PDB entry 4LUT | X-ray diffraction, 2.26 A resolution | chains A and B

== Chain A ==
Molecule: Alanine racemase
From: Clostridium difficile
Notes: EC 5.1.1.1
UniProtKB: Q180W0 (Q180W0_CLOD6); numbering as in UniProt (aligned over 1-385)
Chain sequence (385 residues; numbered 1 to 385; the number before each row is that of its first residue):
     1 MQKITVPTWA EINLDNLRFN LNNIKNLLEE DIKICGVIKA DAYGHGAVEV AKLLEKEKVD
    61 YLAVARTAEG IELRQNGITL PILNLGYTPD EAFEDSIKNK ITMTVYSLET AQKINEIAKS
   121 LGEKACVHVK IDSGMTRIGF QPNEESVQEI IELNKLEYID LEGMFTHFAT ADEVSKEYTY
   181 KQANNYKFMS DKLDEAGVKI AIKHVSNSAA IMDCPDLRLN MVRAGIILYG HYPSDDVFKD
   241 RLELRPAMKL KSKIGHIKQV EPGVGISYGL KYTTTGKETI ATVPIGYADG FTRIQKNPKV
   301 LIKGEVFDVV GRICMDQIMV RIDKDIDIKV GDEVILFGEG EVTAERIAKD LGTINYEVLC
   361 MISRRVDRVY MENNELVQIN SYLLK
Disordered / not traced: 1-2, 133-139, 385
Residues lining bound ligands:
  - DCS (D-[3-hydroxy-2-methyl-5-phosphonooxymethyl-pyridin-4-ylmethyl]-N,O-cycloserylamide), molecule 1: Val37, Lys39, Tyr43, Leu85, Phe165, His167, Asn207, Ser208, Arg223, Ala224, Gly225, Ile226, Pro233, Tyr356
  - DCS, molecule 2: Tyr268, Tyr287, Cys314, Met315, Asp316
From the paper describing this entry:
  - post-translational modification sites: Lys130
  - binding site for DCS: Tyr43, Gly225, Ile226, Tyr268, Tyr356
  - catalytic residues: Tyr268 (citing earlier work)
  - mutagenesis - K271T: increased catalytic activity
  - mutagenesis - K271T: unchanged growth
  - mutagenesis - K271T: increased stability

== Chain B ==
Molecule: Alanine racemase
From: Clostridium difficile
Notes: EC 5.1.1.1
UniProtKB: Q180W0 (Q180W0_CLOD6); numbering as in UniProt (aligned over 1-385)
Chain sequence (385 residues; row label = number of the first residue in the row):
     1 MQKITVPTWA EINLDNLRFN LNNIKNLLEE DIKICGVIKA DAYGHGAVEV AKLLEKEKVD
    61 YLAVARTAEG IELRQNGITL PILNLGYTPD EAFEDSIKNK ITMTVYSLET AQKINEIAKS
   121 LGEKACVHVK IDSGMTRIGF QPNEESVQEI IELNKLEYID LEGMFTHFAT ADEVSKEYTY
   181 KQANNYKFMS DKLDEAGVKI AIKHVSNSAA IMDCPDLRLN MVRAGIILYG HYPSDDVFKD
   241 RLELRPAMKL KSKIGHIKQV EPGVGISYGL KYTTTGKETI ATVPIGYADG FTRIQKNPKV
   301 LIKGEVFDVV GRICMDQIMV RIDKDIDIKV GDEVILFGEG EVTAERIAKD LGTINYEVLC
   361 MISRRVDRVY MENNELVQIN SYLLK
Disordered / not traced: 1-2, 260-277, 385
Modified / non-standard residues: Lys130 (lysine nz-carboxylic acid; KCX)
Residues lining bound ligands:
  - DCS (D-[3-hydroxy-2-methyl-5-phosphonooxymethyl-pyridin-4-ylmethyl]-N,O-cycloserylamide), molecule 1: Val37, Lys39, Tyr43, Leu85, Arg137, Phe165, His167, Asn207, Ser208, Arg223, Ala224, Gly225, Ile226, Pro233, Tyr356
  - DCS, molecule 2: Tyr287, Cys314, Met315

== Interface between chain A and chain B ==
Pairs across the interface (125; chain A residue first):
  Lys3(A) with Glu91(B)
  Ile4(A) with Glu91(B)
  Thr5(A) with Pro89(B); Glu91(B); Ala92(B)
  Pro7(A) with Arg66(B)
  Lys39(A) with Met315(B), hydrogen bond; Asp316(B), salt bridge
  Ala40(A) with Ala288(B), hydrophobic; Met315(B), hydrophobic; Arg365(B)
  Asp41(A) with Arg364(B), salt bridge
  Ala65(A) with Asp316(B); Arg365(B)
  Arg66(A) with Pro7(B); Pro284(B), hydrogen bond (side chain-backbone); Ile285(B); Asp289(B), salt bridge; Asp316(B), hydrogen bond (side chain-backbone); Arg365(B)
  Ala68(A) with Leu383(B); Leu384(B)
  Glu69(A) with Arg365(B), salt bridge; Leu383(B)
  Ile71(A) with Leu384(B), hydrophobic
  Glu72(A) with Arg364(B), salt bridge; Leu383(B); Leu384(B)
  Gln75(A) with Leu384(B)
  Tyr87(A) with Gly255(B); Pro284(B), hydrophobic
  Pro89(A) with Thr5(B)
  Glu91(A) with Thr5(B); Lys253(B)
  Ala92(A) with Thr5(B)
  Tyr106(A) with His256(B)
  Asp132(A) with Lys258(B), salt bridge
  Gln141(A) with Lys258(B), hydrogen bond
  Lys253(A) with Glu91(B), salt bridge
  Gly255(A) with Tyr87(B); Tyr106(B), hydrogen bond (backbone-side chain)
  His256(A) with Tyr106(B); Arg137(B); Ile138(B); Gly139(B)
  Lys258(A) with Asp132(B), salt bridge; Thr136(B), hydrogen bond (side chain-backbone); Arg137(B), hydrogen bond (side chain-backbone); Gln141(B)
  Val260(A) with Thr136(B)
  Val264(A) with Thr136(B)
  Gly265(A) with Gly134(B); Met135(B); Thr136(B), hydrogen bond (backbone-side chain)
  Ile266(A) with Met135(B); Thr136(B)
  Ser267(A) with Met135(B), hydrogen bond (backbone-backbone); Ala169(B)
  Tyr268(A) with Met135(B), hydrophobic; Arg137(B), hydrogen bond; His167(B), hydrogen bond; Phe168(B); Ala169(B)
  Gly269(A) with Ala169(B), hydrogen bond (backbone-backbone); Thr170(B); Glu173(B)
  Leu270(A) with Gly134(B); Ala169(B), hydrophobic; Thr170(B); Tyr178(B), hydrophobic
  Thr282(A) with Arg137(B), hydrogen bond (side chain-backbone); Ile138(B)
  Pro284(A) with Arg66(B), hydrogen bond (backbone-side chain); Tyr87(B), hydrophobic
  Ile285(A) with Arg66(B)
  Tyr287(A) with Ile354(B); Tyr356(B); Glu357(B)
  Ala288(A) with Ala40(B), hydrophobic
  Asp289(A) with Arg66(B), salt bridge
  Thr292(A) with Glu357(B), hydrogen bond
  Arg293(A) with Thr353(B), hydrogen bond; Ile354(B); Glu357(B), hydrogen bond (backbone-side chain)
  Ile294(A) with Glu357(B)
  Cys314(A) with Met135(B), hydrophobic; Arg137(B)
  Met315(A) with Lys39(B), hydrogen bond; Ala40(B), hydrophobic; Tyr43(B), hydrophobic; Tyr356(B), hydrophobic; Cys360(B), hydrophobic
  Asp316(A) with Lys39(B), salt bridge; Ala65(B); Arg66(B), hydrogen bond (backbone-side chain)
  Gln317(A) with Arg137(B), hydrogen bond; Ile138(B)
  Met319(A) with Thr136(B); Arg137(B)
  Thr353(A) with Arg293(B), hydrogen bond; Ile294(B)
  Ile354(A) with Tyr287(B); Arg293(B)
  Tyr356(A) with Tyr287(B); Met315(B), hydrophobic
  Glu357(A) with Tyr287(B); Thr292(B), hydrogen bond; Arg293(B), hydrogen bond (side chain-backbone); Ile294(B)
  Cys360(A) with Met315(B), hydrophobic
  Arg364(A) with Asp41(B), salt bridge; Glu72(B), salt bridge; Tyr382(B)
  Arg365(A) with Ala40(B); Ala65(B); Arg66(B); Glu69(B), salt bridge
  Tyr382(A) with Arg364(B)
  Leu383(A) with Ala68(B); Glu69(B); Glu72(B)
  Leu384(A) with Ala68(B); Ile71(B); Glu72(B); Gln75(B)
Interface residues without a listed pair, chain A (66 interface residues in all): Val6, Tyr43, Asp95, Ile254, Ile280, Gly286, Val330, Gly331, Leu351
Interface residues without a listed pair, chain B (63 interface residues in all): Ile4, Asp95, Ile254, Gly286, Val330, Leu351, Met361

== In short ==
66 residues of chain A and 63 residues of chain B are in contact; the contacts include 23 hydrogen bonds and
13 salt bridges. Among the polar pairs are Lys39(A)-Asp316(B), Asp41(A)-Arg364(B) and Arg66(A)-Asp289(B).
Compound DCS is bound between chain A and chain B. The paper reports the catalytic residue Tyr268(A); K271T of
chain A increases catalytic activity.
Chain A is Alanine racemase and chain B is Alanine racemase, both from Clostridium difficile; the structure,
alanine racemase [Clostridium difficile 630] complex with cycloserine, was determined by X-ray diffraction,
deposited together with 4LUS and 4LUY.
